PDB entry 4M6U | X-ray diffraction, 1.80 A resolution | chains A and B

# Chain A (and B)
Name: Mandelate racemase
Source organism: Pseudomonas putida
Notes: EC 5.1.2.2; chain B of this document is another copy of the same molecule, construct and numbering; everything in this record applies to it too
Reference sequence: P11444 (MANR_PSEPU); residue numbers follow UniProt; this construct covers 1-359
Amino-acid sequence (383 residues; numbered -23 to 359; the number before each row is that of its first residue; numbers below 1 keep their minus sign (Met-23 is residue -23)):
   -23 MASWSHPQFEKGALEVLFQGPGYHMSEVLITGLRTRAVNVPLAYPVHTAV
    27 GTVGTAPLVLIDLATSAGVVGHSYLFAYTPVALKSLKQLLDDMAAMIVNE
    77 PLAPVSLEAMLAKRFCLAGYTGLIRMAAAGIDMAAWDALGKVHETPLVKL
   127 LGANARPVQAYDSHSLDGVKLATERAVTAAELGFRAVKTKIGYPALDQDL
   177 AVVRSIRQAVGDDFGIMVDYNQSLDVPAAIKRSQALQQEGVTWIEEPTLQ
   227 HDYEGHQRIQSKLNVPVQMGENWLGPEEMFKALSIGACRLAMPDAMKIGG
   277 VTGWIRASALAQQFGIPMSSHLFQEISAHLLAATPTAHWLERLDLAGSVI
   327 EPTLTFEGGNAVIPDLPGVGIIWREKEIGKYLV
Disordered / not traced: -23 to 2
Differences from the reference sequence: expression tag (-23 to 0)
Metal / ion sites: Mg2+: Asp195, Glu221, Glu247 (together with tartronate)
Small-molecule neighbours: tartronate (TTN): Val22, Ser139, Lys164, Lys166, Asp195, Asn197, Glu221, Glu247, Met268, His297, Leu298, Glu317, Leu319
Swiss-Prot annotation at these positions:
  - active site (Proton acceptor): Lys166, His297
  - binding site (Mg(2+)): Asp195, Glu221, Glu247
  - binding site (substrate): Glu317
  - mutagenesis: Lys166 (K166A/M/Q: Loss of activity), His297 (H297N: Loss of activity), Glu317 (E317Q: Reduces activity 10000-fold)
Reported in the primary citation:
  - binding site for tartronate: Lys166, His297
  - catalytic residues: Lys166, His297 (citing earlier work)

# Interface between chain A and chain B
Residue-residue contacts - 46 pairs, chain A then chain B:
  Val26(A) - Leu93(B)  hydrophobic
  Tyr54(A) - Leu93(B)
  Tyr54(A) - Ala94(B)  hydrophobic
  Val57(A) - Leu65(B)
  Val57(A) - Asp68(B)
  Val57(A) - Met69(B)  hydrophobic
  Val57(A) - Met72(B)  hydrophobic
  Lys60(A) - Gln64(B)
  Lys60(A) - Asp68(B)
  Ser61(A) - Ser61(B)  hydrogen bond
  Ser61(A) - Gln64(B)
  Ser61(A) - Leu65(B)
  Gln64(A) - Lys60(B)
  Gln64(A) - Ser61(B)
  Leu65(A) - Val57(B)
  Leu65(A) - Ser61(B)
  Asp68(A) - Val57(B)
  Asp68(A) - Lys60(B)
  Met69(A) - Val57(B)  hydrophobic
  Met72(A) - Val57(B)  hydrophobic
  Lys89(A) - Val26(B)
  Phe91(A) - Val57(B)  hydrophobic
  Cys92(A) - Val26(B)  hydrophobic
  Cys92(A) - Gln198(B)  hydrogen bond (backbone-side chain)
  Leu93(A) - Tyr54(B)
  Leu93(A) - Asn248(B)
  Leu93(A) - Lys273(B)  hydrogen bond (backbone-side chain)
  Ala94(A) - Tyr54(B)  hydrophobic
  Ala94(A) - Lys273(B)  hydrogen bond (backbone-side chain)
  Gly95(A) - Lys273(B)
  Thr97(A) - Gly98(B)
  Thr97(A) - Leu250(B)
  Gly98(A) - Thr97(B)
  Gln198(A) - Cys92(B)  hydrogen bond (side chain-backbone)
  His227(A) - Glu253(B)
  His227(A) - Lys257(B)  hydrogen bond (backbone-side chain)
  Tyr229(A) - Lys257(B)
  Asn248(A) - Leu93(B)
  Leu250(A) - Thr97(B)
  Glu253(A) - His227(B)
  Glu254(A) - Glu254(B)
  Lys257(A) - His227(B)  hydrogen bond (side chain-backbone)
  Lys257(A) - Tyr229(B)
  Lys273(A) - Leu93(B)  hydrogen bond (side chain-backbone)
  Lys273(A) - Ala94(B)  hydrogen bond (side chain-backbone)
  Lys273(A) - Gly95(B)
Interface residues without a listed pair, chain A (36 interface residues in all): Thr24, Val29, Ala53, Thr55, Ala58, Leu99, Ile100, Met102, Asn197
Interface residues without a listed pair, chain B (37 interface residues in all): Thr24, Val29, Ala53, Thr55, Ala58, Lys89, Arg90, Phe91, Leu99, Ile100, Met102, Asn197

# Overview
36 residues of chain A face 37 of chain B across their interface, with 9 hydrogen bonds. Polar contacts
include Ser61(A)-Ser61(B), Cys92(A)-Gln198(B) and Leu93(A)-Lys273(B). Chain A binds tartronate. The paper
reports catalytic residues Lys166(A) and His297(A); a binding site for tartronate at Lys166(A) and His297(A).
Chain A and chain B are both Mandelate racemase (Pseudomonas putida); the structure, P. putida mandelate
racemase co-crystallized with tartronic acid, was determined by X-ray diffraction, deposited together with
4HNC and 4FP1.
